Entry 3WV9 (X-ray diffraction, 2.75 A resolution); this record covers chain A.

Chain A:
Protein: Hmd co-occurring protein HcgE
Source organism: Methanothermobacter marburgensis
Notes: EC 2.7.7.-
UniProtKB: D9PY12 (D9PY12_METTM); residue numbers follow UniProt; this construct covers 1-212
Chain sequence (218 residues; row label = number of the first residue in the row):
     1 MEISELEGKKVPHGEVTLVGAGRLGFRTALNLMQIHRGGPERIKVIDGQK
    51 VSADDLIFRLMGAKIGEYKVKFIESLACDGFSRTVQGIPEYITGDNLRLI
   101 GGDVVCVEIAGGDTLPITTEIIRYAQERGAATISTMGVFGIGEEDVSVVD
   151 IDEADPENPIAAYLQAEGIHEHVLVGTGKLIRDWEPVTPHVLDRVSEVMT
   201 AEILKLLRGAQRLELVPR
Disordered / not traced: 1-6, 212-218
Construct notes: expression tag (213-218)
Residues lining bound ligands:
  - ATP (adenosine-5'-triphosphate): Val19, Gly20, Ala21, Gly22, Arg23, Ile46, Asp47, Gly48, Gln49, Lys69, Tyr91, Ile92, Glu108, Ile109, Ala110, Gly111, Ile117
  - FEG (5'-O-[(S)-{[2-(carboxymethyl)-6-hydroxy-3,5-dimethylpyridin-4-yl]oxy}(hydroxy)phosphoryl]guanosine): Gly22, Arg23, Leu24, Gly25, Glu108, Ile109, Ala110, Gly112, Asp113, Thr114, Leu115, Thr135, Met136, Gly137, Val138, Phe139, Pro159, Ile160, Leu180, Ile181, Arg182, Val187, Leu192
Reported in the primary citation:
  - binding site for FEG: Leu24
  - binding site for ATP: Arg23, His36
  - catalytic residues: Arg23, His36 (proposed by the authors, not directly observed)

In short:
Bound to chain A: ATP and compound FEG. From the paper: catalytic residues Arg23 and His36; a binding site for
ATP at Arg23 and His36.
Chain A is Hmd co-occurring protein HcgE (Methanothermobacter marburgensis); the structure, Guanylylpyridinol
(GP)- and ATP-bound HcgE from Methanothermobacter marburgensis, was determined by X-ray diffraction, deposited
together with 3WV7, 3WV8, 3WVA and 3WVC.
